3RGB - chains E and G of the 9 polymer chains in the assembly; structure by X-ray diffraction, 2.80 A resolution.

Chain E:
Protein: Methane monooxygenase subunit B2
Organism: Methylococcus capsulatus
Notes: EC 1.14.13.25
UniProt: Q49104 (Q49104_METCA); numbering as in UniProt (aligned over 1-414)
Chain sequence (414 residues; each row starts with the number of its first residue):
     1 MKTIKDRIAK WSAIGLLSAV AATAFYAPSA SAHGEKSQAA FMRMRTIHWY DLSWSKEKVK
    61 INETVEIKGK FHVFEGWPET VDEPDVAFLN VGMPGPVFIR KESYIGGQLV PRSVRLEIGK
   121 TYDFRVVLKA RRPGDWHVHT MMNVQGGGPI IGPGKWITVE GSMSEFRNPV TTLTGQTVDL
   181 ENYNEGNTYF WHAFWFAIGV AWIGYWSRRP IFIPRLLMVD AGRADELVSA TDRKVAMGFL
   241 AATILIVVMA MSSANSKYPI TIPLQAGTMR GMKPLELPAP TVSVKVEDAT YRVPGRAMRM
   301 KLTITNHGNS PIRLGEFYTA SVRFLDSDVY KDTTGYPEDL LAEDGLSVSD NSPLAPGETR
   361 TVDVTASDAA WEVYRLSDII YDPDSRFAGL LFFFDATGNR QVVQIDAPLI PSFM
Not modelled in the structure: 1-32
Bound ions: dinuclear copper ion: His33, His137, His139; Cu ion: His48, His72

Chain G:
Protein: Methane monooxygenase subunit C2
Organism: Methylococcus capsulatus
Notes: EC 1.14.13.25
UniProt: O05111 (O05111_METCA); residue numbers follow UniProt; this construct covers 1-289
Chain sequence (289 residues; row label = number of the first residue in the row):
     1 MHETKQGGEK RFTGAICRCS HRYNSMEVKM AATTIGGAAA AEAPLLDKKW LTFALAIYTV
    61 FYLWVRWYEG VYGWSAGLDS FAPEFETYWM NFLYTEIVLE IVTASILWGY LWKTRDRNLA
   121 ALTPREELRR NFTHLVWLVA YAWAIYWGAS YFTEQDGTWH QTIVRDTDFT PSHIIEFYLS
   181 YPIYIITGFA AFIYAKTRLP FFAKGISLPY LVLVVGPFMI LPNVGLNEWG HTFWFMEELF
   241 VAPLHYGFVI FGWLALAVMG TLTQTFYSFA QGGLGQSLCE AVDEGLIAK
Not modelled in the structure: 1-44, 225-253, 287-289
Bound ions: Zn2+ site 1: Asp156, His160, His173; Zn2+ site 2: Glu284 (shared with 1 residue of chain F)

Interface between chain E and chain G:
Pairs across the interface (23):
  His33(E) with Leu78(G); Val164(G)
  Gly34(E) with Val164(G); Asp166(G), hydrogen bond (backbone-side chain)
  Glu35(E) with Asp166(G)
  Lys36(E) with Asp79(G), salt bridge; Phe81(G)
  Ser37(E) with Phe81(G); Arg165(G); Asp166(G), hydrogen bond (side chain-backbone)
  Met93(E) with Thr162(G)
  Pro94(E) with Thr162(G)
  Gly95(E) with Thr162(G), hydrogen bond (backbone-backbone)
  Arg132(E) with Trp74(G)
  Pro149(E) with Val164(G), hydrophobic
  Pro210(E) with Leu286(G), hydrophobic
  Phe212(E) with Phe266(G), hydrophobic
  Ile213(E) with Phe266(G), hydrophobic; Phe269(G), hydrophobic
  Leu216(E) with Phe266(G), hydrophobic; Tyr267(G), hydrophobic
  Asp220(E) with Tyr267(G), hydrogen bond
  Arg375(E) with Phe81(G)
Also at the interface, not in a pair above, chain E (21 interface residues in all): Trp136, Met141, Ile151, Pro214, Leu217
Also at the interface, not in a pair above, chain G (16 interface residues in all): Thr263, Ala270, Leu274, Leu278

Overview:
The interface between chain E and chain G involves 21 residues on one side and 16 on the other, with 4
hydrogen bonds and 1 salt bridge. Among the polar pairs are Lys36(E)-Asp79(G), Gly34(E)-Asp166(G) and
Ser37(E)-Asp166(G).
Here chain E is Methane monooxygenase subunit B2 and chain G is Methane monooxygenase subunit C2, both from
Methylococcus capsulatus. Entry 3RGB (Crystal structure of particulate methane monooxygenase from
Methylococcus capsulatus (Bath)) was determined by X-ray diffraction (same publication as 3RFR).
